PDB entry 4M9G | X-ray diffraction, 2.01 A resolution | chains A and T of the 4 polymer chains in the assembly

[Chain A]
Protein: DNA polymerase beta
Organism: Homo sapiens
Notes: EC 2.7.7.7, 4.2.99.-
UniProt: P06746 (DPOLB_HUMAN); residues 1-335 here = UniProt positions 1-335
Amino-acid sequence (335 residues; row label = number of the first residue in the row):
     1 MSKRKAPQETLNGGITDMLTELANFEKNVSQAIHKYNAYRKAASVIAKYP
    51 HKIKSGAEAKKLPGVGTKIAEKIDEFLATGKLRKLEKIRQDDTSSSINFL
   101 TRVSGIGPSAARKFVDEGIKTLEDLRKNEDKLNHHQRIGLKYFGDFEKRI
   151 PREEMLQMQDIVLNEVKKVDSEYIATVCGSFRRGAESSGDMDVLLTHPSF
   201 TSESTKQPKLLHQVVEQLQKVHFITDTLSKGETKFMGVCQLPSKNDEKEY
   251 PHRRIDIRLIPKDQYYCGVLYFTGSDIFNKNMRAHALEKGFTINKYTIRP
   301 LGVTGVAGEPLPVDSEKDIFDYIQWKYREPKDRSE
Unresolved in the structure: 1-10, 203-208, 244-248
Construct notes: engineered mutation Lys-295 (Glu in P06746)
Curated features (UniProtKB/Swiss-Prot):
  - region: Arg-183 to Asp-192 (DNA-binding)
  - active site: Lys-72 (Nucleophile)
  - binding site (K(+)): Lys-60, Leu-62, Val-65, Thr-101, Val-103, Ile-106
  - binding site (Na(+)): Lys-60, Leu-62, Val-65, Thr-101, Val-103, Ile-106
  - binding site (dATP): Arg-149, Ser-180, Arg-183, Gly-189, Asp-190
  - binding site (dCTP): Arg-149, Ser-180, Arg-183, Gly-189, Asp-190
  - binding site (dGTP): Arg-149, Ser-180, Arg-183, Gly-189, Asp-190, Asp-192
  - binding site (dTTP): Arg-149, Ser-180, Arg-183, Gly-189, Asp-190
  - binding site (Mg(2+)): Asp-190, Asp-192, Asp-256
  - modified residue: Lys-72 (N6-acetyllysine), Arg-83 (Omega-N-methylarginine), Arg-152 (Omega-N-methylarginine)
  - cross-link (Glycyl lysine isopeptide (Lys-Gly)): Lys-41 (interchain with G-Cter in ubiquitin), Lys-61 (interchain with G-Cter in ubiquitin), Lys-81 (interchain with G-Cter in ubiquitin)
Metal / ion sites: Na+ site 1: Lys-60, Leu-62, Val-65 (shared with 1 residue of chain D); Na+ site 2: Thr-101, Val-103, Ile-106 (shared with 1 residue of chain P)
Reported in the primary citation:
  - mutagenesis - E295K (225-fold): decreased binding to cognate nucleotide
  - mutagenesis - E295K (220-fold): decreased catalytic activity on correct incorporation
  - contacts within the chain: Asp-192/Arg-258

[Chain T]
Molecule: DNA Template Strand
Sequence (16 nucleotides; numbered 1 to 16; the number before each row is that of its first residue):
     1 CCGACAGCGCATCAGC

[Interface between chain A and chain T]
Pairs across the interface (15; chain A residue first):
  His-34(A) / DC5(T)  stacking on the base
  Asn-133(A) / DT12(T)  phosphate contact
  His-134(A) / DT12(T)  phosphate contact
  Ser-229(A) / DC10(T)  phosphate contact
  Ser-229(A) / DA11(T)  phosphate contact
  Lys-230(A) / DC10(T)  hydrogen bond to the phosphate
  Lys-230(A) / DA11(T)  hydrogen bond to the phosphate
  Gly-231(A) / DC10(T)  phosphate contact
  Glu-232(A) / DC10(T)  hydrogen bond to the phosphate
  Thr-233(A) / DG9(T)  hydrogen bond to the phosphate
  Thr-233(A) / DC10(T)  hydrogen bond to the phosphate
  Lys-234(A) / DG9(T)  phosphate contact
  Lys-234(A) / DC10(T)  hydrogen bond to the phosphate
  Tyr-271(A) / DA6(T)  base contact
  Tyr-296(A) / DC8(T)  sugar contact
Other interface residues (no listed pair), chain A (13 interface residues in all): Leu-228, Lys-295

[Summary]
Chain A and chain T form an interface of 13 and 7 residues respectively, with 6 hydrogen bonds and 1 aromatic
stacking contact. Polar contacts include Lys-230(A)/DC10(T), Lys-230(A)/DA11(T) and Glu-232(A)/DC10(T). The
paper reports that E295K of chain A reduces binding to cognate nucleotide; contacts within the chain involving
Arg-258(A) and Asp-192(A).
Chain A is DNA polymerase beta (Homo sapiens) and chain T is DNA Template Strand; the structure, DNA
Polymerase Beta E295K Binary Complex, was determined by X-ray diffraction (same publication as 4M9H, 4M9J,
4M9L and 4M9N).
